8AA2 - chains B and A of the 8 polymer chains in the assembly; structure by electron microscopy, 3.10 A resolution.

Chain B:
Protein: SusD homolog
Organism: Bacteroides thetaiotaomicron VPI-5482
Reference sequence: Q8A6W4 (Q8A6W4_BACTN); residues -17 to 552 here correspond to UniProt positions 1-570 (UniProt number = residue number + 18)
Chain sequence (570 residues; each row starts with the number of its first residue; numbers below 1 keep their minus sign (Met-17 is residue -17)):
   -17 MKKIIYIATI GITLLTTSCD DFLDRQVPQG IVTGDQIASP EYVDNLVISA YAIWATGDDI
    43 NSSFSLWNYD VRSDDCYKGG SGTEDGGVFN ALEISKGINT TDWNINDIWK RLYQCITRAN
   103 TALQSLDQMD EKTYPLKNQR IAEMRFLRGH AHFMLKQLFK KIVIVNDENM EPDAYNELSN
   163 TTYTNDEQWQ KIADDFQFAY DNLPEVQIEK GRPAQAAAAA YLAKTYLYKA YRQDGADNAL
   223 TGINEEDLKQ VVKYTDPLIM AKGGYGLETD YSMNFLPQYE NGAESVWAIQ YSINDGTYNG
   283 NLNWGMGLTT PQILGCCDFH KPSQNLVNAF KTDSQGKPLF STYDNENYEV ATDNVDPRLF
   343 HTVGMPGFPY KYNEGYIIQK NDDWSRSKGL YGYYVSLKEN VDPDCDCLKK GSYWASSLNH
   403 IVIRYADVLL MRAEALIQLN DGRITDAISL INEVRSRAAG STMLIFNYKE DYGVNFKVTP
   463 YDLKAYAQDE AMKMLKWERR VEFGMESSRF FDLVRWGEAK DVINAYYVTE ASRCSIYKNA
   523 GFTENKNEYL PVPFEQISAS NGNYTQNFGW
Unresolved in the structure: -17 to 1
Disulfide bonds: Cys387-Cys389
Bound ions: Mg2+: Glu262, Tyr273, Ser399, Asn401 (shared with Asn664(A) of chain A)
Residues lining bound ligands: beta-D-fructofuranose (FRU): Asp41, Ile42, Asn43, Asp67, Gly68, Phe71, Trp85, Leu290, Cys298, Phe301, Arg368, Tyr395

Chain A:
Protein: SusC homolog
Organism: Bacteroides thetaiotaomicron VPI-5482
Reference sequence: Q8A6W3 (Q8A6W3_BACTN); residues -24 to 1016 here correspond to UniProt positions 1-1041 (UniProt number = residue number + 25)
Chain sequence (1041 residues; numbered -24 to 1016; the number before each row is that of its first residue; numbers below 1 keep their minus sign (Met-24 is residue -24)):
   -24 MPGIMKNKKL LCSVCFLFAF MSALWGQNIT VKGNVTSKTD GQPIIGASVV ETTATTNGTI
    36 TDFDGNFTLS VPVNSTLKIT YIGYKPVTVK AAAIVNVLLE EDTQMVDEVV VTGYTTQRKA
    96 DLTGAVSVVK VDEIQKQGEN NPVKALQGRV PGMNITADGN PSGSATVRIR GIGTLNNNDP
   156 LYIIDGVPTK AGMHELNGND IESIQVLKDA ASASIYGSRA ANGVIIITTK QGKKGQIKIN
   216 FDASVSASMY QSKMNVLNTE QYGRAMWQAY VNDGENPNGN ALGYAYNWGY NADGNPVLYG
   276 MTLSKYLDSK NTMPVADTDW FDEITRTGVI QQYNLSVSNG SEKGSSFFSL GYYKNLGVIK
   336 DTDFDRFSAR MNSDYKLIDD ILTIGQHFTL NRTSEVQAPG GIIETALDIP SAIPVYASDG
   396 SWGGPVGGWP DRRNPRAVLE YNKDNRYTYW RMFGDAYVNL TPFKGFNLRS TFGLDYANKQ
   456 ARYFTYPYQE GTQTNNGKSA VEAKQEHWTK WMWNAIATYQ LEVGKHRGDV MIGMELNRED
   516 DSHFSGYKED FSILTPDYMW PDAGSGTAQA YGAGEGYSLV SFFGKMNYSY ADRYLLSLTL
   576 RRDGSSRFGK NHRYATFPSV SLGWRITQEN FMKELTWLDD LKLRASWGQT GNQEISNLAR
   636 YTIYAPNYGT TDSFGGQSYG TAYDITGSNG GGVLPSGFKR NQIGNDNIKW ETTTQTNVGI
   696 DFSLFKQSLY GSLEYYYKKA TDILTEMAGV GVLGEGGSRW INSGAMKNQG FEFNLGYRNK
   756 TAFGLTYDLN GNISTYRNEI LELPETVAAN GKFGGNGVKS VVGHTYGAQV GYIADGIFKS
   816 QDEVDNHATQ EGAAVGRIRY RDIDHNGVID ERDQNWIYDP TPSFSYGLNI YLEYKNFDLT
   876 MFWQGVQGVD IISDVKKKSD FWSASNVGFL NKGTRLLNAW SPTNPNSDIP ALTRSDTNNE
   936 QRVSTYFVEN GSFLKLRNIQ LGYTVPAVIS KKMRMDRLRF YCSAQNLLTI KSKNFTGEDP
   996 ENPNFSYPIP VNITFGLNIG F
Unresolved in the structure: -24 to 92
Bound ions: Mg2+ site 1: Asn664 (shared with Glu262(B), Tyr273(B), Ser399(B), Asn401(B) of chain B); Mg2+ site 2: Asp837, Asp839, Asn841, Val843, Asp848
Residues lining bound ligands:
  - beta-D-fructofuranose (FRU), molecule 1: Ala166, Gly167, His169, Glu170, Gln372, Tyr422, Tyr424, Lys454, Lys479, Glu481, Trp483
  - beta-D-fructofuranose (FRU), molecule 2: Glu379, Thr380, Asp383, Asp406, Arg407, Phe649, Gln652, Asn901, Val902

Interface between chain B and chain A:
Residue-residue contacts (167; chain B residue first):
  Asp2(B) - Tyr589(A)  hydrogen bond
  Phe4(B) - Trp486(A)  hydrophobic
  Phe4(B) - Leu511(A)  hydrophobic
  Phe4(B) - Asn512(A)
  Phe4(B) - Arg513(A)  hydrogen bond (backbone-side chain)
  Phe4(B) - Ser553(A)
  Phe4(B) - Leu554(A)
  Phe4(B) - Val555(A)  hydrophobic
  Leu5(B) - Ser553(A)
  Leu5(B) - Leu554(A)
  Leu5(B) - Val555(A)  hydrophobic
  Leu5(B) - Ser581(A)
  Leu5(B) - Arg588(A)  hydrogen bond (backbone-side chain)
  Leu5(B) - Tyr589(A)
  Asp6(B) - Lys585(A)  salt bridge
  Asp6(B) - Arg588(A)  salt bridge
  Arg7(B) - Arg513(A)
  Gln8(B) - Arg513(A)
  Gln8(B) - Glu514(A)
  Gln8(B) - Asp515(A)  hydrogen bond
  Gln8(B) - Gly551(A)
  Gln8(B) - Tyr552(A)  hydrogen bond (side chain-backbone)
  Gln8(B) - Ser553(A)
  Pro10(B) - Leu633(A)  hydrophobic
  Pro10(B) - Tyr636(A)  hydrophobic
  Gln11(B) - Gly549(A)
  Gly12(B) - Pro641(A)
  Ile13(B) - Leu633(A)  hydrophobic
  Ile13(B) - Ile638(A)  hydrophobic
  Ile13(B) - Tyr639(A)
  Val14(B) - Thr637(A)
  Val14(B) - Ile638(A)
  Val14(B) - Tyr639(A)  hydrogen bond (backbone-backbone)
  Val14(B) - Phe673(A)  hydrophobic
  Thr15(B) - Thr637(A)
  Gly16(B) - Thr637(A)  hydrogen bond (backbone-backbone)
  Ile19(B) - Tyr639(A)  hydrophobic
  Ile19(B) - Phe673(A)  hydrophobic
  Tyr24(B) - Phe673(A)  hydrophobic
  Asn27(B) - Ser671(A)
  Asn27(B) - Gly672(A)
  Asn27(B) - Phe673(A)
  Ile30(B) - Pro670(A)
  Ile30(B) - Ser671(A)
  Ser31(B) - Thr656(A)
  Ser31(B) - Gly672(A)
  Ser31(B) - Phe673(A)  hydrogen bond (side chain-backbone)
  Tyr33(B) - Tyr658(A)
  Tyr33(B) - Ile660(A)  hydrophobic
  Ala34(B) - Ala657(A)
  Ala34(B) - Tyr658(A)  hydrophobic
  Ile35(B) - Tyr654(A)  hydrophobic
  Thr38(B) - Gly651(A)
  Thr38(B) - Gln652(A)
  Thr38(B) - Ser653(A)
  Thr38(B) - Tyr654(A)  hydrogen bond (backbone-backbone)
  Thr38(B) - Gly655(A)  hydrogen bond (side chain-backbone)
  Asp40(B) - Gly651(A)
  Asp40(B) - Gln652(A)
  Asp41(B) - Gly650(A)
  Asp41(B) - Gln652(A)  hydrogen bond
  Ile42(B) - Gly650(A)  hydrogen bond (backbone-backbone)
  Ser63(B) - Val902(A)
  Ser63(B) - Gly903(A)
  Thr65(B) - Ser930(A)
  Glu66(B) - Ser898(A)
  Glu66(B) - Ser900(A)
  Glu66(B) - Asn901(A)
  Glu66(B) - Val902(A)
  Glu66(B) - Gly903(A)
  Glu66(B) - Arg929(A)
  Asp67(B) - Asn901(A)
  Lys78(B) - Glu826(A)
  Asn81(B) - Glu846(A)
  Thr82(B) - Glu846(A)  hydrogen bond (backbone-side chain)
  Thr83(B) - Glu846(A)  hydrogen bond (backbone-side chain)
  Arg93(B) - Gln652(A)  hydrogen bond
  Arg93(B) - Tyr654(A)  hydrogen bond
  Tyr95(B) - Gly726(A)
  Tyr95(B) - Val727(A)
  Tyr95(B) - Gly729(A)
  Gln96(B) - Tyr654(A)  hydrogen bond
  Gln96(B) - Gly729(A)
  Gln96(B) - Glu730(A)
  Thr99(B) - Arg675(A)
  Thr99(B) - Val727(A)
  Thr99(B) - Leu728(A)  hydrogen bond (side chain-backbone)
  Thr99(B) - Gly729(A)  hydrogen bond (side chain-backbone)
  Arg100(B) - Tyr654(A)  hydrogen bond (side chain-backbone)
  Arg100(B) - Thr656(A)  hydrogen bond
  Arg100(B) - Lys674(A)
  Arg100(B) - Glu730(A)  salt bridge
  Thr103(B) - Tyr639(A)
  Pro154(B) - Ile678(A)  hydrophobic
  Asp155(B) - Arg734(A)  salt bridge
  Tyr157(B) - Val727(A)  hydrophobic
  Tyr157(B) - Leu728(A)  hydrophobic
  Glu191(B) - Ile660(A)
  Lys192(B) - Ile660(A)
  Lys192(B) - Thr661(A)  hydrogen bond (backbone-backbone)
  Gly193(B) - Ile660(A)  hydrogen bond (backbone-backbone)
  Arg194(B) - Ile660(A)
  Glu262(B) - Asn664(A)  hydrogen bond
  Asn263(B) - Gly662(A)  hydrogen bond (side chain-backbone)
  Ala270(B) - Tyr658(A)
  Ile271(B) - Tyr658(A)
  Gln272(B) - Tyr658(A)  hydrogen bond (backbone-side chain)
  Gln272(B) - Asp659(A)
  Gln272(B) - Gly662(A)
  Tyr273(B) - Asn664(A)
  Ser274(B) - Asp659(A)
  Ser274(B) - Asn664(A)
  Ser274(B) - Gly665(A)
  Ser274(B) - Leu669(A)
  Ile275(B) - Asn664(A)
  Ile275(B) - Gly665(A)
  Ile275(B) - Gly666(A)
  Asn276(B) - Gly666(A)
  Asp277(B) - Tyr643(A)  hydrogen bond (backbone-side chain)
  Asp277(B) - Gly665(A)
  Asp277(B) - Gly667(A)
  Asp277(B) - Leu669(A)
  Gly278(B) - Gln544(A)
  Gly278(B) - Tyr643(A)
  Thr279(B) - Gln544(A)  hydrogen bond (backbone-side chain)
  Thr279(B) - Tyr643(A)
  Thr279(B) - Gly644(A)
  Tyr280(B) - Lys473(A)  hydrogen bond
  Tyr280(B) - Tyr522(A)  hydrogen bond
  Tyr280(B) - Gln544(A)
  Tyr280(B) - Tyr546(A)
  Tyr280(B) - Gly644(A)  hydrogen bond (backbone-backbone)
  Tyr280(B) - Thr645(A)
  Tyr280(B) - Asp647(A)  hydrogen bond
  Asn283(B) - Ala657(A)
  Asn283(B) - Leu669(A)
  Trp286(B) - Gly650(A)
  Trp286(B) - Gly651(A)
  Gly297(B) - Thr467(A)
  Cys298(B) - Asp406(A)  hydrogen bond
  Asp364(B) - Gly402(A)
  Asp364(B) - Gly403(A)  hydrogen bond (side chain-backbone)
  Arg368(B) - Asp406(A)  salt bridge
  Arg368(B) - Val902(A)
  Lys370(B) - Asn255(A)
  Lys370(B) - Leu257(A)
  Lys370(B) - Gly403(A)  hydrogen bond (side chain-backbone)
  Lys370(B) - Phe904(A)
  Lys392(B) - Thr469(A)  hydrogen bond (side chain-backbone)
  Lys392(B) - Asn471(A)
  Ser394(B) - Phe649(A)
  Tyr395(B) - Phe649(A)  hydrophobic
  Trp396(B) - Asn471(A)
  Ser399(B) - Asn664(A)
  Asn401(B) - Asn664(A)
  Phe536(B) - Gly792(A)
  Phe536(B) - Val793(A)
  Glu537(B) - Ala784(A)
  Glu537(B) - Asn785(A)
  Gln538(B) - Val725(A)
  Gln538(B) - Gly726(A)
  Ser540(B) - Glu780(A)
  Ser540(B) - Ala784(A)
  Ala541(B) - Glu780(A)
  Ala541(B) - Ala784(A)
  Asn543(B) - Glu780(A)
  Tyr546(B) - Val727(A)
Other interface residues (no listed pair), chain B (90 interface residues in all): Leu28, Ala37, Gly39, Gly79, Trp91, Lys92, Val145, Val147, Leu160, Asn521, Ser542
Other interface residues (no listed pair), chain A (95 interface residues in all): Ala256, Asn470, Gly579, Ser580, Thr646, Val668, Thr781, Asp931, Gln936

In short:
The interface between chain B and chain A involves 90 residues on one side and 95 on the other, with 36
hydrogen bonds and 5 salt bridges. Polar pairs include Asp6(B)-Lys585(A), Asp6(B)-Arg588(A) and
Arg100(B)-Glu730(A). One beta-D-fructofuranose molecule is bound between chain B and chain A.
Here chain B is SusD homolog and chain A is SusC homolog, both from Bacteroides thetaiotaomicron VPI-5482.
Entry 8AA2 (Inactive levan utilisation machinery (utilisome) in the presence of levan fructo-oligosaccharides
DP 15-25) was determined by electron microscopy together with 8A9Y, 8AA0, 8AA1 and 8AA3 from the same study.
